8RFJ - chains B and I of the 12 polymer chains in the assembly; structure by electron microscopy, 3.18 A resolution.

[Chain B]
Name: CRISPR type AFERR-associated protein Csf2
Source organism: Pseudomonas oleovorans
Reference sequence: A0A379PIR9 (A0A379PIR9_PSEOL); numbering as in UniProt (aligned over 1-347)
Amino-acid sequence (347 residues; each row starts with the number of its first residue):
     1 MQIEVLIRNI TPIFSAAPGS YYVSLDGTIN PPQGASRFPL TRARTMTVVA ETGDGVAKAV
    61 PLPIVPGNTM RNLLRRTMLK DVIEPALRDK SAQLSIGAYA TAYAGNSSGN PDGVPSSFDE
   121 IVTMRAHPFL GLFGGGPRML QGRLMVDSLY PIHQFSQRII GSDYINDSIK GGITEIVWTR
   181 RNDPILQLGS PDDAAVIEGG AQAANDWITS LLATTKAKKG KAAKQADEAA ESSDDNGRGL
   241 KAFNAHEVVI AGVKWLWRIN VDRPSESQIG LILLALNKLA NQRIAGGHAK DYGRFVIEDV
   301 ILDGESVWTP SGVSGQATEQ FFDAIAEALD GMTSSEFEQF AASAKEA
Disordered / not traced: 223-236, 346-347

[Chain I]
Molecule: Target strand (TS-)DNA
Sequence (61 nucleotides; row label = number of the first residue in the row; numbers below 1 keep their minus sign (DC-47 is residue -47)):
   -47 CGGTCGGGTC ATACGTCGCG TCTCGAATCT GATGCGTAAC TTGGATGCTT CGTGCGTGAT
    13 G
Disordered / not traced: -47 to -31, 10-13

[Interface between chain B and chain I]
Residue-residue contacts (28; chain B residue first):
  Tyr22(B) with DT-11(I), phosphate contact
  Arg37(B) with DG-12(I), sugar contact
  Phe38(B) with DC-13(I), base contact; DG-12(I), sugar contact
  Pro39(B) with DG-12(I), phosphate contact; DT-11(I), base contact
  Thr41(B) with DT-11(I), base contact
  Asn106(B) with DG-4(I), base contact
  Gly109(B) with DG-4(I), sugar contact
  Asn110(B) with DG-4(I), hydrogen bond to the phosphate; DA-3(I), phosphate contact
  Pro111(B) with DG-4(I), sugar contact; DA-3(I), sugar contact
  Asp112(B) with DT-2(I), phosphate contact
  Gly113(B) with DT-2(I), phosphate contact
  Met139(B) with DG-4(I), base contact
  Thr215(B) with DC-13(I), phosphate contact
  Lys219(B) with DG-14(I), salt bridge to the phosphate
  Arg238(B) with DG-12(I), salt bridge to the phosphate; DT-11(I), hydrogen bond to the base; DA-10(I), sugar contact
  Lys241(B) with DC-13(I), phosphate contact; DG-12(I), phosphate contact
  Ala242(B) with DC-13(I), phosphate contact; DG-12(I), phosphate contact
  Phe243(B) with DC-13(I), base contact; DG-12(I), sugar contact
  Asn244(B) with DT-11(I), base contact
Interface residues without a listed pair, chain B (23 interface residues in all): Leu25, Ser36, Arg180, Arg181

[Overview]
23 residues of chain B face 8 of chain I across their interface, with 2 hydrogen bonds and 2 salt bridges.
Polar contacts include Arg238(B)-DT-11(I), Asn110(B)-DG-4(I) and Lys219(B)-DG-14(I).
Chain B is CRISPR type AFERR-associated protein Csf2 (Pseudomonas oleovorans) and chain I is Target strand
(TS-)DNA; the structure, DNA bound type IV-A1 CRISPR effector complex with the DinG helicase from P.
oleovorans, was determined by electron microscopy (same publication as 8RC2, 8RC3, 8S35, 8S36 and 8S37).
